1AQ8 - chains A and B of the 3 polymer chains in the assembly; structure by X-ray diffraction, 2.00 A resolution.

Chain A (and B):
Molecule: Nitrite reductase
Source organism: Alcaligenes faecalis
Notes: EC 1.7.99.3; chain B of this document is another copy of the same molecule, construct and numbering; everything in this record applies to it too
UniProtKB: P38501 (NIR_ALCFA); residues -2 to 340 here correspond to UniProt positions 34-376 (UniProt number = residue number + 36)
Amino-acid sequence (343 residues; each row starts with the number of its first residue; numbers below 1 keep their minus sign (Gln-2 is residue -2)):
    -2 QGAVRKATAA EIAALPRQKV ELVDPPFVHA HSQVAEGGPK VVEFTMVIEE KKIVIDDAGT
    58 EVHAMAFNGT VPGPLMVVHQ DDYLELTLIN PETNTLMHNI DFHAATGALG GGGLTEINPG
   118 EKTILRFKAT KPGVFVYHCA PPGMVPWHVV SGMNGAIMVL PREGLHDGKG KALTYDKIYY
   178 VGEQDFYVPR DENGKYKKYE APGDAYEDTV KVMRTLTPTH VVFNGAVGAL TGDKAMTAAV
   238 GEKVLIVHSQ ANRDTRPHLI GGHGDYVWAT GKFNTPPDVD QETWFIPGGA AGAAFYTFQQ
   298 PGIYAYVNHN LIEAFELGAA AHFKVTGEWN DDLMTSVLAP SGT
Not modelled in the structure: -2 to 8, 340
Ion coordination: Cu ion site 1: His95, Cys136, His145, Met150; Cu ion site 2: His100, His135 (shared with His306(B) of chain B); Cu ion site 3: His306 (shared with 2 residues of chain C)

Interface between chain A and chain B:
Residue-residue contacts (112):
  Ile9(A) - Asp329(B)
  Tyr80(A) - Asp329(B)  hydrogen bond
  Glu82(A) - Val334(B)
  Asp98(A) - Ile257(B)
  His100(A) - His255(B)
  His100(A) - His260(B)  hydrogen bond (backbone-side chain)
  His100(A) - Glu279(B)  salt bridge
  His100(A) - His306(B)  hydrogen bond
  Ala101(A) - His260(B)
  Ala102(A) - His260(B)
  Ala102(A) - Met331(B)  hydrophobic
  Thr103(A) - Gly258(B)
  Thr103(A) - His260(B)
  Thr103(A) - Tyr293(B)
  Thr103(A) - Gln297(B)  hydrogen bond (backbone-side chain)
  Thr103(A) - Met331(B)
  Gly104(A) - Gly258(B)  hydrogen bond (backbone-backbone)
  Gly104(A) - Gln297(B)
  Gly104(A) - Trp326(B)
  Gly104(A) - Met331(B)
  Ala105(A) - Trp326(B)
  Ala105(A) - Met331(B)  hydrophobic
  Leu106(A) - Ile257(B)  hydrophobic
  Leu106(A) - Gly258(B)
  Leu106(A) - Ile300(B)
  Leu106(A) - Ala302(B)
  Gly107(A) - Gly258(B)
  Gly107(A) - Met331(B)
  Gly108(A) - Met331(B)
  Leu111(A) - Trp326(B)  hydrophobic
  Leu111(A) - Met331(B)  hydrophobic
  Leu111(A) - Ser333(B)
  Leu111(A) - Pro337(B)
  Glu113(A) - Pro337(B)
  Ile114(A) - Pro337(B)  hydrophobic
  Gly117(A) - Gly339(B)
  Glu118(A) - Pro337(B)
  Glu118(A) - Ser338(B)
  Lys119(A) - Leu335(B)
  Lys119(A) - Ala336(B)
  Lys119(A) - Pro337(B)
  Lys119(A) - Ser338(B)  hydrogen bond (backbone-backbone)
  Lys119(A) - Gly339(B)
  Thr120(A) - Leu335(B)  hydrogen bond (side chain-backbone)
  Thr120(A) - Ala336(B)
  Thr120(A) - Pro337(B)
  Ile121(A) - Ser333(B)
  Ile121(A) - Val334(B)  hydrogen bond (backbone-backbone)
  Ile121(A) - Leu335(B)  hydrogen bond (backbone-backbone)
  Leu122(A) - Met331(B)  hydrophobic
  Leu122(A) - Thr332(B)
  Arg123(A) - Asp328(B)  hydrogen bond (side chain-backbone)
  Arg123(A) - Met331(B)
  Arg123(A) - Thr332(B)  hydrogen bond (backbone-backbone)
  Arg123(A) - Val334(B)
  Phe124(A) - Leu330(B)
  Lys125(A) - Asp329(B)  salt bridge
  Lys125(A) - Leu330(B)  hydrogen bond (backbone-backbone)
  Thr127(A) - Leu330(B)
  Lys128(A) - His260(B)
  Lys128(A) - Asp262(B)  salt bridge
  Lys128(A) - Asp277(B)  salt bridge
  Pro129(A) - Asp277(B)
  Val131(A) - Glu279(B)
  Phe132(A) - His260(B)
  Phe132(A) - Glu279(B)
  Val133(A) - Glu279(B)  hydrogen bond (backbone-side chain)
  His135(A) - His306(B)
  Val142(A) - Leu308(B)  hydrophobic
  Pro143(A) - Leu308(B)
  Pro143(A) - Phe312(B)  hydrophobic
  Val146(A) - Leu308(B)  hydrophobic
  Tyr184(A) - Ile309(B)
  Val207(A) - Glu313(B)
  Met210(A) - Ile309(B)
  Arg211(A) - Thr214(B)
  Arg211(A) - Glu313(B)  salt bridge
  Arg211(A) - Leu314(B)
  Thr212(A) - Thr214(B)
  Leu213(A) - Arg250(B)
  Leu213(A) - Ile309(B)  hydrophobic
  Leu213(A) - Glu310(B)
  Leu213(A) - Leu314(B)  hydrophobic
  Ala248(A) - His306(B)  hydrogen bond (backbone-side chain)
  Asn249(A) - His306(B)
  Asn249(A) - Asn307(B)  hydrogen bond (backbone-side chain)
  Asn249(A) - Leu308(B)  hydrogen bond (side chain-backbone)
  Asn249(A) - Ile309(B)
  Asp251(A) - Arg253(B)  salt bridge
  Asp251(A) - Phe282(B)
  Thr267(A) - Asp275(B)
  Thr267(A) - Gln278(B)  hydrogen bond
  Lys269(A) - Val276(B)
  Lys269(A) - Asp277(B)
  Lys269(A) - Gln278(B)
  Lys269(A) - Glu279(B)  salt bridge
  Asn271(A) - Val276(B)
  Asn271(A) - Asp277(B)  hydrogen bond
  Thr272(A) - Asp275(B)
  Thr272(A) - Val276(B)  hydrogen bond (side chain-backbone)
  Thr272(A) - Gln278(B)
  Phe282(A) - Phe282(B)  hydrophobic
  Pro284(A) - Thr280(B)
  Gly285(A) - Arg253(B)
  Gly285(A) - Thr280(B)
  Gly285(A) - His306(B)
  Gly286(A) - Glu279(B)
  Gly286(A) - Thr280(B)  hydrogen bond (backbone-side chain)
  Gly286(A) - His306(B)
  Ala287(A) - Glu279(B)
  Ala287(A) - Thr280(B)
  Ala288(A) - Glu279(B)  hydrogen bond (backbone-side chain)
Interface residues without a listed pair, chain A (56 interface residues in all): Thr112, Arg250
Interface residues without a listed pair, chain B (43 interface residues in all): Pro215, Gln296, Tyr301

Summary:
56 residues of chain A and 43 residues of chain B are in contact; the contacts include 21 hydrogen bonds and 7
salt bridges. Polar pairs include His100(A)-Glu279(B), Lys125(A)-Asp329(B) and Lys128(A)-Asp262(B). His95(A),
Cys136(A), His145(A) and Met150(A) form the Cu ion site 1.
Chain A and chain B are both Nitrite reductase (Alcaligenes faecalis); the structure, Structure of alcaligenes
faecalis nitrite reductase reduced with ascorbate, was determined by X-ray diffraction, deposited together
with 1AS6, 1AS7 and 1AS8.
